4A8X - chains A and B of the 3 polymer chains in the assembly; structure by X-ray diffraction, 1.90 A resolution.

== Chain A ==
Molecule: RNA-binding protein with serine-rich domain 1
Source organism: Homo sapiens
Notes: fragment: rrm domain, residues 122-207
UniProt: Q15287 (RNPS1_HUMAN); residues 159-244 here correspond to UniProt positions 122-207 (UniProt number = residue number - 37)
Amino-acid sequence (88 residues; each row starts with the number of its first residue):
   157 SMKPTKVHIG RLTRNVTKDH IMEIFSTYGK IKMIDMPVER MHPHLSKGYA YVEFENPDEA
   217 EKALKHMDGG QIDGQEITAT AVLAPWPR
Sequence notes: expression tag (157-158)

== Chain B ==
Molecule: Hook-like, isoform A
Source organism: Drosophila melanogaster
Notes: fragment: rsb domain, residues 648-687
UniProt: Q9VJ12 (Q9VJ12_DROME); residue numbers follow UniProt; this construct covers 648-687
Amino-acid sequence (40 residues; row label = number of the first residue in the row):
   648 KENEPPIRLL DDLFRKTKGT PCIYWLPLTP EAIAEKEAFR
Not modelled in the structure: 648-655, 683-687

== Chain A / chain B interface ==
Pairs across the interface (27; chain A residue first):
  His176(A) - Thr664(B)  hydrogen bond
  His176(A) - Gly666(B)  hydrogen bond (side chain-backbone)
  His176(A) - Pro668(B)  hydrogen bond (side chain-backbone)
  His176(A) - Ile670(B)
  Glu179(A) - Thr664(B)
  Glu179(A) - Lys665(B)  hydrogen bond (side chain-backbone)
  Glu179(A) - Gly666(B)  hydrogen bond (side chain-backbone)
  Ile180(A) - Trp672(B)
  Thr183(A) - Trp672(B)
  Tyr184(A) - Trp672(B)
  Tyr184(A) - Pro674(B)
  Lys221(A) - Leu675(B)
  Lys221(A) - Ile680(B)
  His222(A) - Pro674(B)
  His222(A) - Leu675(B)  hydrogen bond (backbone-backbone)
  His222(A) - Ile680(B)
  Met223(A) - Trp672(B)  hydrophobic
  Met223(A) - Pro674(B)  hydrophobic
  Asp224(A) - Leu675(B)
  Gly225(A) - Leu675(B)
  Gly226(A) - Leu673(B)
  Gln227(A) - Trp672(B)
  Gln227(A) - Leu673(B)  hydrogen bond (backbone-backbone)
  Ile228(A) - Ile670(B)  hydrophobic
  Ile228(A) - Tyr671(B)
  Asp229(A) - Ile670(B)
  Asp229(A) - Tyr671(B)  hydrogen bond (backbone-backbone)
Other interface residues (no listed pair), chain A (18 interface residues in all): Asn171, Val172, Thr173, Gly230
Other interface residues (no listed pair), chain B (14 interface residues in all): Arg662, Lys663, Thr667

== Summary ==
The interface between chain A and chain B involves 18 residues on one side and 14 on the other; the contacts
include 8 hydrogen bonds. Polar pairs include His176(A)-Thr664(B), His176(A)-Gly666(B) and
His176(A)-Pro668(B).
Here chain A is RNA-binding protein with serine-rich domain 1 (Homo sapiens) and chain B is Hook-like, isoform
A (Drosophila melanogaster). Entry 4A8X (Structure of the core ASAP complex) was determined by X-ray
diffraction (same publication as 4A6Q and 4A90).
